PDB entry 3T1F | X-ray diffraction, 1.70 A resolution | chains A and B

# Chain A
Protein: Antigen-presenting glycoprotein CD1d1
From: Mus musculus
Reference sequence: P11609 (CD1D1_MOUSE); residues 1-279 here correspond to UniProt positions 19-297 (UniProt number = residue number + 18)
Amino-acid sequence (285 residues; each row starts with the number of its first residue):
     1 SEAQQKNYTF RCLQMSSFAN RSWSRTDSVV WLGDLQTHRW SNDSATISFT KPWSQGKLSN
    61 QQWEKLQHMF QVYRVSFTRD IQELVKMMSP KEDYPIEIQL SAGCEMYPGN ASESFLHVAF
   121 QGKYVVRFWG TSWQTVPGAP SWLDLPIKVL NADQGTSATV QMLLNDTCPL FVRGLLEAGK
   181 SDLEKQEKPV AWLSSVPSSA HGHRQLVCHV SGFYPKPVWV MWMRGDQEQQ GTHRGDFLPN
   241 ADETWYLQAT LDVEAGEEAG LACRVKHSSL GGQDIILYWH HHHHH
Not modelled in the structure: 1-6, 89-92, 107-110, 199-200, 280-285
Construct notes: variant His201 (Asp219 in P11609); expression tag (280-285)
Swiss-Prot annotation at these positions:
  - binding site (a D-galactosylceramide): Asp80, Asp153 to Thr156
  - glycosylation (N-linked (GlcNAc...) asparagine): Asn7, Asn20, Asn42, Asn110, Asn165
Disulfide bonds: Cys104-Cys168, Cys208-Cys263
Covalently attached groups: N-acetylglucosamine (NAG) linked to Asn20, Asn42, Asn165
Ligand contacts: 3TF ((2S)-1-(alpha-D-glucopyranosyloxy)-3-(hexadecanoyloxy)propan-2-yl (11Z)-octadec-11-enoate): Phe10, Cys12, Val30, Trp63, Leu66, Met69, Phe70, Val72, Tyr73, Ser76, Phe77, Arg79, Asp80, Ile81, Leu84, Val85, Met88, Ile96, Ile98, Leu100, Ala102, Gly103, Leu116, Val118, Phe120, Val126, Trp133, Trp142, Leu143, Ile147, Leu150, Asp153, Thr156, Thr159, Val160, Leu163, Leu164, Cys168, Phe171
From the paper describing this entry:
  - binding site for 3TF: Arg79, Asp153, Thr159

# Chain B
Protein: Beta-2-microglobulin
From: Mus musculus
Reference sequence: P01887 (B2MG_MOUSE); residues 1-99 here correspond to UniProt positions 21-119 (UniProt number = residue number + 20)
Amino-acid sequence (99 residues; numbered 1 to 99; the number before each row is that of its first residue):
     1 IQKTPQIQVY SRHPPENGKP NILNCYVTQF HPPHIEIQML KNGKKIPKVE MSDMSFSKDW
    61 SFYILAHTEF TPTETDTYAC RVKHASMAEP KTVYWDRDM
Construct notes: variant Ala85 (Asp105 in P01887)
Disulfide bonds: Cys25-Cys80

# How chain A and chain B interact
Pairs across the interface (65):
  Leu13(A) - Ser55(B)
  Leu13(A) - Phe56(B)
  Gln14(A) - Phe56(B)
  Met15(A) - Met54(B)
  Met15(A) - Ser55(B)
  Met15(A) - Phe56(B)  hydrophobic
  Met15(A) - Phe62(B)  hydrophobic
  Ser17(A) - Pro33(B)
  Ser17(A) - His34(B)  hydrogen bond
  Val29(A) - Asp53(B)
  Val29(A) - Met54(B)
  Val29(A) - Ser55(B)
  Trp31(A) - Ser55(B)  hydrogen bond
  Trp31(A) - Tyr63(B)
  Gln36(A) - Asp53(B)  hydrogen bond
  Arg39(A) - Asp53(B)  salt bridge
  Glu97(A) - His31(B)
  Glu97(A) - Pro32(B)
  Glu97(A) - Pro33(B)
  Glu97(A) - His34(B)  salt bridge
  Gln99(A) - His31(B)
  Gln99(A) - Phe56(B)
  Gln99(A) - Trp60(B)  hydrogen bond (side chain-backbone)
  Gln99(A) - Phe62(B)
  Leu100(A) - Phe56(B)
  Ser101(A) - Trp60(B)
  His117(A) - Trp60(B)
  Ala119(A) - Trp60(B)  hydrophobic
  Gln121(A) - Ile1(B)  hydrogen bond (backbone-backbone)
  Gln121(A) - His31(B)
  Gly122(A) - His31(B)
  Gly122(A) - Trp60(B)
  Tyr124(A) - Trp60(B)
  Val190(A) - Pro14(B)  hydrophobic
  Trp192(A) - Ser11(B)
  Trp192(A) - His13(B)
  Trp192(A) - Pro14(B)  hydrophobic
  Trp192(A) - Pro15(B)
  Ser194(A) - Arg97(B)
  Ser194(A) - Asp98(B)  hydrogen bond (side chain-backbone)
  Ser195(A) - Asp98(B)
  Val196(A) - Asp98(B)
  Val196(A) - Met99(B)  hydrophobic
  Val207(A) - Asp98(B)
  Val207(A) - Met99(B)
  His209(A) - Arg97(B)
  His209(A) - Met99(B)
  Ser211(A) - Arg12(B)  hydrogen bond (side chain-backbone)
  Gly212(A) - Arg12(B)
  Leu238(A) - Gln8(B)
  Leu238(A) - Tyr10(B)
  Pro239(A) - Tyr10(B)  hydrogen bond (backbone-side chain)
  Pro239(A) - Tyr26(B)  hydrophobic
  Pro239(A) - Leu65(B)
  Asn240(A) - Tyr10(B)
  Asn240(A) - Arg12(B)
  Asn240(A) - Asn24(B)  hydrogen bond
  Asn240(A) - Leu65(B)
  Ala241(A) - Leu65(B)
  Ala241(A) - His67(B)
  Asp242(A) - Arg12(B)  salt bridge
  Thr244(A) - Arg12(B)
  Tyr246(A) - Tyr10(B)  hydrophobic
  Tyr246(A) - Ser11(B)
  Gln248(A) - Met99(B)  hydrogen bond (side chain-backbone)
Other interface residues (no listed pair), chain A (36 interface residues in all): Trp23, Val118

# Summary
Chain A and chain B form an interface of 36 and 26 residues respectively, with 10 hydrogen bonds and 3 salt
bridges. Polar contacts include Arg39(A)-Asp53(B), Glu97(A)-His34(B) and Asp242(A)-Arg12(B). Chain A binds
compound 3TF. Covalently linked N-acetylglucosamine: at Asn20(A), Asn42(A) and Asn165(A). The paper reports a
binding site for 3TF at Arg79(A), Asp153(A) and Thr159(A).
Here chain A is Antigen-presenting glycoprotein CD1d1 and chain B is Beta-2-microglobulin, both from Mus
musculus. Entry 3T1F (Crystal structure of the mouse CD1d-Glc-DAG-s2 complex) was determined by X-ray
diffraction.
